PDB entry 8ZJT | electron microscopy, 3.20 A resolution | chains E and J of the 10 polymer chains in the assembly

== Chain E ==
Molecule: Histone H3.2
Source organism: Homo sapiens
Reference sequence: Q71DI3 (H32_HUMAN); residue numbers follow UniProt; this construct covers 1-136
Sequence (138 residues; numbered -1 to 136; the number before each row is that of its first residue; numbers below 1 keep their minus sign (Gly-1 is residue -1)):
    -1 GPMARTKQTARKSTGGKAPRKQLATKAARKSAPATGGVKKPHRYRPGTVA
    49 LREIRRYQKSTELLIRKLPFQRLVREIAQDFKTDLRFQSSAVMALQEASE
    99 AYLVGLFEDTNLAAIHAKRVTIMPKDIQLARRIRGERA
Not modelled in the structure: -1 to 40, 135-136
Differences from the reference sequence: expression tag (-1 to 0); conflict Ala111 (Cys in Q71DI3)
Swiss-Prot annotation at these positions:
  - modified residue: Arg3 (Asymmetric dimethylarginine), Thr4 (Phosphothreonine), Lys5 (Allysine), Gln6 (5-glutamyl dopamine), Thr7 (Phosphothreonine), Arg9 (Citrulline), Lys10 (N6,N6,N6-trimethyllysine), Ser11 (ADP-ribosylserine), Thr12 (Phosphothreonine), Lys15 (N6-(2-hydroxyisobutyryl)lysine), Arg18 (Asymmetric dimethylarginine), Lys19 (N6-(2-hydroxyisobutyryl)lysine), Lys24 (N6-(2-hydroxyisobutyryl)lysine), Arg27 (Citrulline), Lys28 (N6,N6,N6-trimethyllysine), Ser29 (ADP-ribosylserine), Lys37 (N6,N6,N6-trimethyllysine), Lys38 (N6-methyllysine), Tyr42 (Phosphotyrosine), Lys57 (N6,N6,N6-trimethyllysine) and 8 more in UniProt
  - lipidation: Lys19 (N6-decanoyllysine)

== Chain J ==
Molecule: 147-nt DNA strand
Source organism: synthetic construct
Sequence (147 nucleotides; numbered 1 to 147; the number before each row is that of its first residue):
     1 ATCCTCTTCCGATCTGCTTACCCAAGCGGCATGACCGTGAACCACCTCAC
    51 CAACCCACGCGTTACTATGCCCAGTCGGCTCTATTCATCGAAGGGATCAT
   101 GCTTGCACCCTAACCAAGATCGGAAGAGCGTCGTGTAACGTGTGGAT
Not modelled in the structure: 1-7, 147

== Interface between chain E and chain J ==
Contacting residue pairs (19):
  Arg41(E) - DT80(J)  hydrogen bond to the base
  Arg41(E) - DC81(J)  sugar contact
  Arg64(E) - DG74(J)  hydrogen bond to the phosphate
  Arg64(E) - DT75(J)  salt bridge to the phosphate
  Arg73(E) - DC65(J)  salt bridge to the phosphate
  Arg84(E) - DA64(J)  sugar contact
  Arg84(E) - DC65(J)  phosphate contact
  Phe85(E) - DA64(J)  sugar contact
  Phe85(E) - DC65(J)  hydrogen bond to the phosphate
  Gln86(E) - DA64(J)  phosphate contact
  Ser87(E) - DA64(J)  phosphate contact
  Arg117(E) - DT85(J)  phosphate contact
  Arg117(E) - DC86(J)  phosphate contact
  Val118(E) - DT84(J)  phosphate contact
  Val118(E) - DT85(J)  hydrogen bond to the phosphate
  Thr119(E) - DT84(J)  phosphate contact
  Thr119(E) - DT85(J)  hydrogen bond to the phosphate
  Met121(E) - DT85(J)  phosphate contact
  Met121(E) - DC86(J)  phosphate contact
Interface residues without a listed pair, chain E (15 interface residues in all): Arg43, Pro44, Leu83, Lys116
Interface residues without a listed pair, chain J (10 interface residues in all): DA83

== Summary ==
The interface between chain E and chain J involves 15 residues on one side and 10 on the other, with 5
hydrogen bonds and 2 salt bridges. Polar contacts include Arg41(E)-DT80(J), Arg64(E)-DG74(J) and
Phe85(E)-DC65(J).
Here chain E is Histone H3.2 (Homo sapiens) and chain J is a 147-nt DNA strand (synthetic construct). Entry
8ZJT (Structure of free nucleosome) was determined by electron microscopy together with 8ZJR from the same
study.
